1G4C - chain A; structure by X-ray diffraction, 1.65 A resolution.

Chain A:
Name: 6-hydroxymethyl-7,8-dihydropterin pyrophosphokinase
Source organism: Escherichia coli
Notes: EC 2.7.6.3
Reference sequence: P26281 (HPPK_ECOLI); residue numbers follow UniProt; this construct covers 1-158
Sequence (158 residues; numbered 1 to 158; the number before each row is that of its first residue):
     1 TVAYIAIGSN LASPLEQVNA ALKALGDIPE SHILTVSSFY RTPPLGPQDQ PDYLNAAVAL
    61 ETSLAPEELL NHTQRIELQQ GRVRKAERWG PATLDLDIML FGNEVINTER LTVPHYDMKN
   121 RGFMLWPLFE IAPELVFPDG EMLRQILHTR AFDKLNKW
Construct notes: engineered mutation A92 (Arg in P26281)
Ion coordination: Mg2+: E16 (shared with 2 residues of chain B)

Summary:
Chain A is 6-hydroxymethyl-7,8-dihydropterin pyrophosphokinase (Escherichia coli); the structure, Crystal
structure of a complex of hppk(r92a) from e.coli with MG2+ at 1.65 angstrom resolution, was determined by
X-ray diffraction, deposited together with 1F9H, 1HQ2, 1IM6, 1KBR and 3IP0.
